7DX9 - chains A and C of the 5 polymer chains in the assembly; structure by electron microscopy, 3.60 A resolution.

== Chain A (and C) ==
Name: Spike glycoprotein
Source organism: Severe acute respiratory syndrome coronavirus 2
Notes: chain C of this document is another copy of the same molecule, construct and numbering; everything in this record applies to it too
UniProtKB: P0DTC2 (SPIKE_SARS2); residues 1-1273 here = UniProt positions 1-1273
Sequence (1283 residues; row label = number of the first residue in the row):
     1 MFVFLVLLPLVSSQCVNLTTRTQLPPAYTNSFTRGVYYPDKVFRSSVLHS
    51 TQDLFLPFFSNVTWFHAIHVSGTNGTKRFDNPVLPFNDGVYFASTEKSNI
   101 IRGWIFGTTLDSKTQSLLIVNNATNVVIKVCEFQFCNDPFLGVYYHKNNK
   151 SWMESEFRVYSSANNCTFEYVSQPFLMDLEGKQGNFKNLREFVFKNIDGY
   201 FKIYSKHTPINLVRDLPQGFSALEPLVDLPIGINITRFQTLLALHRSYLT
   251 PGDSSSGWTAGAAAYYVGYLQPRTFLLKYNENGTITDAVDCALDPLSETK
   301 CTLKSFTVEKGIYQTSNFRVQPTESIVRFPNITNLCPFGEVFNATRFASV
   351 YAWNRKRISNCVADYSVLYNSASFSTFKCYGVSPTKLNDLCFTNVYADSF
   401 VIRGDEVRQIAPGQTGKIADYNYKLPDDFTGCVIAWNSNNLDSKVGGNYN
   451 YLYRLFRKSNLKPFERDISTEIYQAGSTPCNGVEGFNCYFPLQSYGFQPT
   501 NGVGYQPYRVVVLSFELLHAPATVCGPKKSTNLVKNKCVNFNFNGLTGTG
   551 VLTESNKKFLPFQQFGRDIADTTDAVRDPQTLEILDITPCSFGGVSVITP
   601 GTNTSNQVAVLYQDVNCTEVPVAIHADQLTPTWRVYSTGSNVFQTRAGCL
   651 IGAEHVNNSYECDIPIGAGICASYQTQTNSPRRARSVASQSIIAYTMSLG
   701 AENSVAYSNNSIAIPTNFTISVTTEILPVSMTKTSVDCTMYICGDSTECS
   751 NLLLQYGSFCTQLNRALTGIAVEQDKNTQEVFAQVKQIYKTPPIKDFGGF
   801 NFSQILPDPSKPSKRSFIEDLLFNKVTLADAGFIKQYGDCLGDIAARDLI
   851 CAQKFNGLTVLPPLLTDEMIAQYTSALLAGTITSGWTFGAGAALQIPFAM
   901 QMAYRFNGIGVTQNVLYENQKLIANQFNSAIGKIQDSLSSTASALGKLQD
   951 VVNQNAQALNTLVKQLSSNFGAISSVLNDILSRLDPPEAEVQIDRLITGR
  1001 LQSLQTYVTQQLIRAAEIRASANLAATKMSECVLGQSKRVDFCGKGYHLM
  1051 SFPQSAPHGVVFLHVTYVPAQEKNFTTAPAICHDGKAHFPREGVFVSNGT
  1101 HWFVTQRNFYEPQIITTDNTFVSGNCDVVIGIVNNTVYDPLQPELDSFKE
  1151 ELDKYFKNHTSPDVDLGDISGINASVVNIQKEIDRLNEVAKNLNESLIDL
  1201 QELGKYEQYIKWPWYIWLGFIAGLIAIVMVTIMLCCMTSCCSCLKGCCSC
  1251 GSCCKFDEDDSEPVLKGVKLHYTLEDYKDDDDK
Not modelled in the structure: 1-26, 68-80, 144-152, 173-186, 248-263, 622-639, 677-689, 827-853, 940-943, 1147-1283 (chain C: 1-26, 68-80, 144-152, 173-186, 248-263, 622-639, 677-689, 827-853, 941-943, 1147-1283)
Construct notes: engineered mutation Pro986 (Lys in P0DTC2), Pro987 (Val in P0DTC2); expression tag (1274-1283)
Cystine bridges: Cys131-Cys166, Cys291-Cys301, Cys336-Cys361, Cys379-Cys432, Cys391-Cys525, Cys480-Cys488, Cys538-Cys590, Cys617-Cys649, Cys662-Cys671, Cys738-Cys760, Cys743-Cys749, Cys1032-Cys1043, Cys1082-Cys1126
Covalently attached groups: N-acetylglucosamine (NAG) linked to Asn61, Asn122, Asn165, Asn234, Asn282, Asn331, Asn343, Asn603, Asn616, Asn657, Asn709, Asn717, Asn801, Asn1074, Asn1098, Asn1134
Swiss-Prot annotation at these positions:
  - region: Asn280 to Cys301 (Putative superantigen), Arg403 to Asp405 (Integrin-binding motif), Asn448 to Phe456 (Immunodominant HLA epitope recognized by the CD8+), Pro681 to Ala684 (Putative superantigen), Ser816 to Tyr837 (Fusion peptide 1), Lys835 to Phe855 (Fusion peptide 2), Asp1163 to Glu1202 (Heptad repeat 2)
  - motif: Met1237 to Cys1241 (Binding to host endocytosis trafficking protein SNX27), Asp1257 to Glu1262 (Diacidic ER export motif (host COPII)), Ser1261 to Gly1267 (Binding to host plasma membrane localising/FERM domain proteins), Lys1269 to Thr1273 (KxHxx, ER retrieval signal (COPI))
  - site (Cleavage): Arg685, Ser686, Arg815, Ser816
  - lipidation (S-palmitoyl cysteine): Cys1235, Cys1236, Cys1240, Cys1241, Cys1243, Cys1247, Cys1248, Cys1250, Cys1253, Cys1254
  - glycosylation: Asn17 (N-linked (GlcNAc...) (complex) asparagine), Asn61 (N-linked (GlcNAc...) (hybrid) asparagine), Asn74 (N-linked (GlcNAc...) (complex) asparagine), Asn122 (N-linked (GlcNAc...) (hybrid) asparagine), Asn149 (N-linked (GlcNAc...) (complex) asparagine), Asn165 (N-linked (GlcNAc...) (complex) asparagine), Asn234 (N-linked (GlcNAc...) (high mannose) asparagine), Asn282 (N-linked (GlcNAc...) (complex) asparagine), Thr323 (O-linked (GalNAc) threonine), Ser325 (O-linked (HexNAc...) serine), Asn331 (N-linked (GlcNAc...) (complex) asparagine), Asn343 (N-linked (GlcNAc...) (complex) asparagine), Asn603 (N-linked (GlcNAc...) (hybrid) asparagine), Asn616 (N-linked (GlcNAc...) (complex) asparagine), Asn657 (N-linked (GlcNAc...) (complex) asparagine), Thr676 (O-linked (GlcNAc...) threonine), Thr678 (O-linked (GlcNAc...) threonine), Asn709 (N-linked (GlcNAc...) (high mannose) asparagine), Asn717 (N-linked (GlcNAc...) (hybrid) asparagine), Asn801 (N-linked (GlcNAc...) (hybrid) asparagine) and 6 more in UniProt
  - natural variant: Leu5 (L5F: In strain: Iota/B.1.526), Ser13 (S13I: In strain: Epsilon/B.1.427/B.1.429), Leu18 (L18F: In strain: Beta/B.1.351, Gamma/P.1 and 1 more), Thr19 (T19I: In strain: Omicron/BQ.1.1, Omicron/XBB.1.5 and 1 more; T19R: In strain: Delta/B.1.617.2, Omicron/BA.2 and 4 more), Thr20 (T20N: In strain: Gamma/P.1), Leu24 to Ala27 (sequence variant, change not given here; In strain: Omicron/BA.2, Omicron/BA.2.12.1 and 6 more), Pro26 (P26S: In strain: Gamma/P.1), Gln52 (Q52H: In strain: Omicron/EG.5.1), Ala67 (A67V: In strain: Eta/B.1.525, Omicron/BA.1), His69 to Val70 (deletion: In strain: Alpha/B.1.1.7, Eta/B.1.525 and 5 more), Gly75 (G75V: In strain: Lambda/C.37), Thr76 (T76I: In strain: Lambda/C.37), 83 further natural variant entries in UniProt
  - mutagenesis: His69 to Val70 (Increased incorporation of cleaved spike into virions), Asn121 (N121Q: Partial loss of biliverdin affinity), Arg190 (R190K: Partial loss of biliverdin affinity), Asn234 (N234Q: Increased resistance to neutralizing antibodies), Asn331 (N331Q: Reduced viral infectivity), Asn343 (N343Q: Reduced viral infectivity), Leu452 (L452R: Increased resistance to neutralizing antibodies. Decreases HLA binding to NF9 epitope. Increased binding affinity to human ACE2), Tyr453 (Y453F: Decreased HLA binding to NF9 epitope. Increased binding affinity to human ACE2), Ala475 (A475V: Increased resistance to neutralizing antibodies), Val483 (V483A: Increased resistance to neutralizing antibodies), Glu484 (E484D: Increased replication in human TMEM106B overexpressing cells), Phe490 (F490L: Increased resistance to neutralizing antibodies and human covalescent sera neutralization), 16 further mutagenesis entries in UniProt
Reported in the primary citation:
  - mutagenesis - D614G: decreased stability

== Interface between chain A and chain C ==
Residue-residue contacts - 123 pairs, chain A then chain C:
  Tyr38(A) - Leu560(C)
  Tyr38(A) - Phe562(C)  hydrophobic
  Lys41(A) - Gln564(C)
  Val42(A) - Gln563(C)
  Val42(A) - Gln564(C)
  Val42(A) - Phe565(C)
  Val42(A) - Arg567(C)
  Phe43(A) - Lys558(C)
  Phe43(A) - Phe559(C)  hydrophobic
  Phe43(A) - Gln563(C)
  Phe43(A) - Phe565(C)  hydrogen bond (backbone-backbone)
  Phe43(A) - Gly566(C)
  Arg44(A) - Arg567(C)
  Val47(A) - Ile569(C)  hydrophobic
  Thr167(A) - Arg357(C)
  Asp198(A) - Pro521(C)
  Gly199(A) - Pro521(C)
  Tyr200(A) - Pro521(C)  hydrogen bond (side chain-backbone)
  Tyr200(A) - Ala522(C)
  Glu224(A) - Phe562(C)
  Pro225(A) - Phe562(C)
  Pro230(A) - Pro521(C)  hydrophobic
  Asn282(A) - Lys558(C)
  Gly283(A) - Gln563(C)
  Gln755(A) - Ser968(C)
  Gln755(A) - Asn969(C)
  Gln755(A) - Phe970(C)  hydrogen bond (backbone-backbone)
  Tyr756(A) - Gln965(C)
  Tyr756(A) - Phe970(C)
  Gly757(A) - Gln965(C)
  Gly757(A) - Ser968(C)
  Ser758(A) - Thr961(C)
  Ser758(A) - Gln965(C)  hydrogen bond (backbone-side chain)
  Phe759(A) - Gln965(C)
  Phe759(A) - Gln1002(C)
  Gln762(A) - Thr961(C)
  Gln762(A) - Thr1006(C)
  Arg765(A) - Gln957(C)
  Arg765(A) - Thr961(C)
  Lys786(A) - Gly700(C)
  Lys786(A) - Ala701(C)
  Gln787(A) - Ala701(C)
  Gln787(A) - Glu702(C)
  Gln787(A) - Asn703(C)  hydrogen bond (side chain-backbone)
  Ile788(A) - Leu699(C)  hydrophobic
  Ile788(A) - Ala701(C)
  Ile788(A) - Glu702(C)
  Ile788(A) - Asn703(C)
  Tyr789(A) - Asn703(C)
  Lys790(A) - Glu702(C)
  Pro792(A) - Tyr707(C)  hydrophobic
  Asp796(A) - Tyr707(C)  hydrogen bond (backbone-side chain)
  Asp796(A) - Asn709(C)  hydrogen bond
  Phe797(A) - Tyr707(C)
  Lys854(A) - Asp614(C)  salt bridge
  Phe855(A) - Phe592(C)
  Gly857(A) - Phe592(C)
  Leu858(A) - Phe592(C)
  Leu861(A) - Gln613(C)
  Pro863(A) - Ala668(C)  hydrogen bond (backbone-backbone)
  Leu864(A) - Pro665(C)  hydrophobic
  Leu864(A) - Ala668(C)
  Leu864(A) - Gly669(C)  hydrogen bond (backbone-backbone)
  Leu865(A) - Met697(C)  hydrophobic
  Thr866(A) - Ala668(C)
  Thr866(A) - Gly669(C)
  Met869(A) - Gly669(C)
  Met869(A) - Thr696(C)
  Met869(A) - Leu699(C)
  Gln872(A) - Leu699(C)
  Tyr873(A) - Leu699(C)  hydrogen bond (side chain-backbone)
  Thr883(A) - Val705(C)
  Thr883(A) - Tyr707(C)
  Ser884(A) - Val705(C)
  Gly889(A) - Asp1041(C)
  Gly889(A) - Lys1045(C)  hydrogen bond (backbone-side chain)
  Ala890(A) - Gly1046(C)
  Ala890(A) - Tyr1047(C)
  Ala890(A) - Val1068(C)
  Ala893(A) - Asn703(C)
  Leu894(A) - Ala713(C)
  Leu894(A) - Glu1072(C)
  Gln895(A) - Val705(C)
  Gln895(A) - Ala706(C)
  Gln895(A) - Ser711(C)  hydrogen bond
  Gln895(A) - Ile712(C)
  Gln895(A) - Ala713(C)  hydrogen bond (backbone-backbone)
  Gln895(A) - Asn1074(C)
  Ile896(A) - Tyr707(C)
  Ile896(A) - Ser711(C)
  Pro897(A) - Tyr707(C)  hydrophobic
  Pro897(A) - Ser711(C)
  Phe898(A) - Tyr707(C)  hydrogen bond (backbone-side chain)
  Met900(A) - Val1094(C)  hydrophobic
  Tyr904(A) - Val1094(C)
  Tyr904(A) - Arg1107(C)  hydrogen bond
  Asn907(A) - Arg1107(C)
  Gln913(A) - Phe1089(C)
  Gln913(A) - Pro1090(C)
  Gln913(A) - Arg1107(C)
  Asn914(A) - Phe1089(C)
  Asn914(A) - Phe1121(C)
  Asn914(A) - Ser1123(C)
  Tyr917(A) - Pro1079(C)
  Tyr917(A) - Phe1089(C)  hydrophobic
  Glu918(A) - Ser1123(C)  hydrogen bond
  Gln920(A) - Ile1130(C)
  Asn960(A) - Ala570(C)
  Val963(A) - Ala570(C)
  Asn978(A) - Thr547(C)
  Gln1005(A) - Thr1006(C)  hydrogen bond
  Leu1012(A) - Gln1010(C)
  Arg1019(A) - Glu1017(C)
  Ser1030(A) - Val1040(C)
  Ser1030(A) - Asp1041(C)
  Glu1031(A) - Arg1039(C)  salt bridge
  Glu1031(A) - Val1040(C)
  Arg1039(A) - Arg1039(C)
  Leu1141(A) - Leu1141(C)  hydrophobic
  Glu1144(A) - Leu1141(C)
  Glu1144(A) - Gln1142(C)
  Glu1144(A) - Leu1145(C)
  Leu1145(A) - Leu1145(C)  hydrophobic
Also at the interface, not in a pair above, chain A (92 interface residues in all): Ile231, Gly232, Thr284, Asp737, Met740, Asp745, Ala766, Ile794, Thr859, Pro862, Ile882, Trp886, Ala892, Lys964, Leu1001, Thr1009, Ile1013, Thr1027, Leu1034, Gly1035
Also at the interface, not in a pair above, chain C (88 interface residues in all): Asn317, Arg319, Ala520, Thr549, Thr572, Pro589, Ala647, Ile666, Gly667, Ile670, Ser708, Asn710, Pro715, Gly971, Gly999, Ser1003, Thr1009, Ile1013, Pro1069, Thr1077, Ala1078, Val1128, Val1129

== Overview ==
Chain A and chain C form an interface of 92 and 88 residues respectively, with 17 hydrogen bonds and 2 salt
bridges. Polar contacts include Lys854(A)-Asp614(C), Glu1031(A)-Arg1039(C) and Tyr200(A)-Pro521(C).
N-acetylglucosamine is covalently linked to Asn61(A), Asn122(A), Asn165(A), Asn234(A), Asn282(A) and Asn331(A)
and 10 more. From the paper: D614G of chain A reduces stability.
Chain A and chain C are both Spike glycoprotein (Severe acute respiratory syndrome coronavirus 2); the
structure, Trypsin-digested S protein of SARS-CoV-2 bound with PD of ACE2 in the conformation 3 (3 up ..., was
determined by electron microscopy together with 7DWX, 7DX5, 7DX6, 7DX7 and 7DX8 from the same study.
